PDB entry 8PSL | electron microscopy, 3.70 A resolution | chains A and G of the 3 polymer chains in the assembly

# Chain A
Molecule: Fatty acid synthase subunit alpha
From: Saccharomyces cerevisiae
Notes: EC 2.3.1.86, 1.1.1.100, 2.3.1.41
UniProt: P19097 (FAS2_YEAST); residue numbers follow UniProt; this construct covers 1-1887
Sequence (1887 residues; numbered 1 to 1887; the number before each row is that of its first residue):
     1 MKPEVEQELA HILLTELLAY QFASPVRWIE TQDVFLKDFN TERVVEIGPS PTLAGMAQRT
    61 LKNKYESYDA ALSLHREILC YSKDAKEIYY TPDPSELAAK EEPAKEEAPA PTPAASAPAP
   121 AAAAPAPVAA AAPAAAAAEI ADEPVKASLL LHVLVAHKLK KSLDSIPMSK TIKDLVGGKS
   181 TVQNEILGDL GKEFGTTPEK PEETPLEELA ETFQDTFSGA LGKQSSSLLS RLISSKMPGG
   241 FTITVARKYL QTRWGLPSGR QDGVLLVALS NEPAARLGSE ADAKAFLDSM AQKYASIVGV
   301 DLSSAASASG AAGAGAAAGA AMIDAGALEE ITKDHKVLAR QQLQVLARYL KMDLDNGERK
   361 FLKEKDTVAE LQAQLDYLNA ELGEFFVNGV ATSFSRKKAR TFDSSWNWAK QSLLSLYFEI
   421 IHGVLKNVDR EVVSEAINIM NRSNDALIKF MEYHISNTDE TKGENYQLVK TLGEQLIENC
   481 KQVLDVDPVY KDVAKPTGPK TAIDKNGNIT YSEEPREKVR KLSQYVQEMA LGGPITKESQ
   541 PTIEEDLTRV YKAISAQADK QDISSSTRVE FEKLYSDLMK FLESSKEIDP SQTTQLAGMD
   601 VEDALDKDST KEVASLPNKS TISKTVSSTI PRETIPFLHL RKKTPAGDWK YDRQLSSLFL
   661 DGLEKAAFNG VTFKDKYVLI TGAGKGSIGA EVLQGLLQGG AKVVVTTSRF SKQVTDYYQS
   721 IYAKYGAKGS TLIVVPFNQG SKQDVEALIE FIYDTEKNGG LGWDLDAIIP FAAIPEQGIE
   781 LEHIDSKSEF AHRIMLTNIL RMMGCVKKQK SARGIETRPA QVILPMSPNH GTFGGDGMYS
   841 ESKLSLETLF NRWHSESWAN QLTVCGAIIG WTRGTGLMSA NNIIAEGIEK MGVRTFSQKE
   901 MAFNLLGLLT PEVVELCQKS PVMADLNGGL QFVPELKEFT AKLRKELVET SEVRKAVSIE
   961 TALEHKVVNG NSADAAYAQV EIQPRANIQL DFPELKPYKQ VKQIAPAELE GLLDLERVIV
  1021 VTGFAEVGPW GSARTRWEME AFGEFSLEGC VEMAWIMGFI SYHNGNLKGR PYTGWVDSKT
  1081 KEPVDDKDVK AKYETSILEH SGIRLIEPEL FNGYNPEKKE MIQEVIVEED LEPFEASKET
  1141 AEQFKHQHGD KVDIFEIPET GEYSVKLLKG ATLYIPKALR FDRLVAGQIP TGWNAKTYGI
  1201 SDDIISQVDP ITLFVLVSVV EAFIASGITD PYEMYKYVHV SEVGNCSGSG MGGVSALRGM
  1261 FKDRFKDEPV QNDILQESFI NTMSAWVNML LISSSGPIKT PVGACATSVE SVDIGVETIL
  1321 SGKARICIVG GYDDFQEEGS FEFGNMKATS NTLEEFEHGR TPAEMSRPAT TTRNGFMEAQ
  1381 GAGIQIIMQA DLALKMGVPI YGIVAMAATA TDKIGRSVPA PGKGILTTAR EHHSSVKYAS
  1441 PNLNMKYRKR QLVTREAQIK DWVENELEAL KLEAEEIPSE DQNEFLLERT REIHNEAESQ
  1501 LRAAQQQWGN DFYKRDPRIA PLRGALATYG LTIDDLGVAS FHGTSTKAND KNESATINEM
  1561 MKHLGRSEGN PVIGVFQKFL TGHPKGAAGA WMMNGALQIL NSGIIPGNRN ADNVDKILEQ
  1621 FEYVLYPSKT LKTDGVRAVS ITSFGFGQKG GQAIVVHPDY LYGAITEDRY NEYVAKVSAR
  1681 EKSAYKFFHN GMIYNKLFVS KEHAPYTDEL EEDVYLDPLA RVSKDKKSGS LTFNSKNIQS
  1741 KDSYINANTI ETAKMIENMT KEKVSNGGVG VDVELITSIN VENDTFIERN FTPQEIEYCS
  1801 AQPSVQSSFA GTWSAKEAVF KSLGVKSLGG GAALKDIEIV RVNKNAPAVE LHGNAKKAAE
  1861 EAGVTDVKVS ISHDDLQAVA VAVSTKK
Disordered / not traced: 95-327, 540-601, 875-879, 1826-1832, 1887
Disulfide bonds: C1246-C1327

# Chain G
Molecule: Fatty acid synthase subunit beta
From: Saccharomyces cerevisiae
Notes: EC 2.3.1.86, 4.2.1.59, 1.3.1.9, 2.3.1.38, 2.3.1.39, 3.1.2.14
UniProt: P07149 (FAS1_YEAST); residues 1-2051 here = UniProt positions 1-2051
Sequence (2051 residues; row label = number of the first residue in the row):
     1 MDAYSTRPLT LSHGSLEHVL LVPTASFFIA SQLQEQFNKI LPEPTEGFAA DDEPTTPAEL
    61 VGKFLGYVSS LVEPSKVGQF DQVLNLCLTE FENCYLEGND IHALAAKLLQ ENDTTLVKTK
   121 ELIKNYITAR IMAKRPFDKK SNSALFRAVG EGNAQLVAIF GGQGNTDDYF EELRDLYQTY
   181 HVLVGDLIKF SAETLSELIR TTLDAEKVFT QGLNILEWLE NPSNTPDKDY LLSIPISCPL
   241 IGVIQLAHYV VTAKLLGFTP GELRSYLKGA TGHSQGLVTA VAIAETDSWE SFFVSVRKAI
   301 TVLFFIGVRC YEAYPNTSLP PSILEDSLEN NEGVPSPMLS ISNLTQEQVQ DYVNKTNSHL
   361 PAGKQVEISL VNGAKNLVVS GPPQSLYGLN LTLRKAKAPS GLDQSRIPFS ERKLKFSNRF
   421 LPVASPFHSH LLVPASDLIN KDLVKNNVSF NAKDIQIPVY DTFDGSDLRV LSGSISERIV
   481 DCIIRLPVKW ETTTQFKATH ILDFGPGGAS GLGVLTHRNK DGTGVRVIVA GTLDINPDDD
   541 YGFKQEIFDV TSNGLKKNPN WLEEYHPKLI KNKSGKIFVE TKFSKLIGRP PLLVPGMTPC
   601 TVSPDFVAAT TNAGYTIELA GGGYFSAAGM TAAIDSVVSQ IEKGSTFGIN LIYVNPFMLQ
   661 WGIPLIKELR SKGYPIQFLT IGAGVPSLEV ASEYIETLGL KYLGLKPGSI DAISQVINIA
   721 KAHPNFPIAL QWTGGRGGGH HSFEDAHTPM LQMYSKIRRH PNIMLIFGSG FGSADDTYPY
   781 LTGEWSTKFD YPPMPFDGFL FGSRVMIAKE VKTSPDAKKC IAACTGVPDD KWEQTYKKPT
   841 GGIVTVRSEM GEPIHKIATR GVMLWKEFDE TIFNLPKNKL VPTLEAKRDY IISRLNADFQ
   901 KPWFATVNGQ ARDLATMTYE EVAKRLVELM FIRSTNSWFD VTWRTFTGDF LRRVEERFTK
   961 SKTLSLIQSY SLLDKPDEAI EKVFNAYPAA REQFLNAQDI DHFLSMCQNP MQKPVPFVPV
  1021 LDRRFEIFFK KDSLWQSEHL EAVVDQDVQR TCILHGPVAA QFTKVIDEPI KSIMDGIHDG
  1081 HIKKLLHQYY GDDESKIPAV EYFGGESPVD VQSQVDSSSV SEDSAVFKAT SSTDEESWFK
  1141 ALAGSEINWR HASFLCSFIT QDKMFVSNPI RKVFKPSQGM VVEISNGNTS SKTVVTLSEP
  1201 VQGELKPTVI LKLLKENIIQ MEMIENRTMD GKPVSLPLLY NFNPDNGFAP ISEVMEDRNQ
  1261 RIKEMYWKLW IDEPFNLDFD PRDVIKGKDF EITAKEVYDF THAVGNNCED FVSRPDRTML
  1321 APMDFAIVVG WRAIIKAIFP NTVDGDLLKL VHLSNGYKMI PGAKPLQVGD VVSTTAVIES
  1381 VVNQPTGKIV DVVGTLSRNG KPVMEVTSSF FYRGNYTDFE NTFQKTVEPV YQMHIKTSKD
  1441 IAVLRSKEWF QLDDEDFDLL NKTLTFETET EVTFKNANIF SSVKCFGPIK VELPTKETVE
  1501 IGIVDYEAGA SHGNPVVDFL KRNGSTLEQK VNLENPIPIA VLDSYTPSTN EPYARVSGDL
  1561 NPIHVSRHFA SYANLPGTIT HGMFSSASVR ALIENWAADS VSSRVRGYTC QFVDMVLPNT
  1621 ALKTSIQHVG MINGRKLIKF ETRNEDDVVV LTGEAEIEQP VTTFVFTGQG SQEQGMGMDL
  1681 YKTSKAAQDV WNRADNHFKD TYGFSILDIV INNPVNLTIH FGGEKGKRIR ENYSAMIFET
  1741 IVDGKLKTEK IFKEINEHST SYTFRSEKGL LSATQFTQPA LTLMEKAAFE DLKSKGLIPA
  1801 DATFAGHSLG EYAALASLAD VMSIESLVEV VFYRGMTMQV AVPRDELGRS NYGMIAINPG
  1861 RVAASFSQEA LQYVVERVGK RTGWLVEIVN YNVENQQYVA AGDLRALDTV TNVLNFIKLQ
  1921 KIDIIELQKS LSLEEVEGHL FEIIDEASKK SAVKPRPLKL ERGFACIPLV GISVPFHSTY
  1981 LMNGVKPFKS FLKKNIIKEN VKVARLAGKY IPNLTAKPFQ VTKEYFQDVY DLTGSEPIKE
  2041 IIDNWEKYEQ S
Disordered / not traced: 1-4, 1110-1120, 2051
Small-molecule neighbours: FMN (flavin mononucleotide): P595, G596, M597, T598, C600, N650, I652, G682, A683, K706, T733, R736, G737, G738, G739, S769, G770, F771, L800, G802, S803, M806, L1054, H1055, G1056, A1059

# Interface between chain A and chain G
Contacting residue pairs - 230 pairs, chain A then chain G:
  M1(A) - V2021(G)
  M1(A) - W2045(G)  hydrophobic
  M1(A) - E2049(G)
  K2(A) - Q2050(G)
  E4(A) - T1495(G)
  E4(A) - K1998(G)  hydrogen bond (backbone-side chain)
  V5(A) - Y2048(G)
  E6(A) - V2003(G)
  E6(A) - V2021(G)
  Q7(A) - P1494(G)  hydrogen bond (side chain-backbone)
  Q7(A) - T1495(G)
  Q7(A) - K1998(G)  hydrogen bond (side chain-backbone)
  Q7(A) - E1999(G)
  Q7(A) - V2001(G)  hydrogen bond (side chain-backbone)
  E8(A) - K1998(G)
  L9(A) - F2026(G)
  L9(A) - I2041(G)  hydrophobic
  A10(A) - V2003(G)  hydrophobic
  A10(A) - F2019(G)
  A10(A) - V2021(G)  hydrophobic
  H11(A) - I1996(G)  hydrogen bond (side chain-backbone)
  H11(A) - K1998(G)
  H11(A) - V2001(G)
  L13(A) - F2019(G)  hydrophobic
  L13(A) - Q2020(G)
  L13(A) - Y2025(G)  hydrophobic
  L13(A) - F2026(G)  hydrophobic
  L13(A) - V2029(G)  hydrophobic
  L14(A) - I1996(G)  hydrophobic
  L14(A) - V2001(G)  hydrophobic
  T15(A) - L1992(G)
  T15(A) - K1993(G)
  E16(A) - K1989(G)  salt bridge
  E16(A) - S2035(G)
  L17(A) - P2012(G)  hydrophobic
  L17(A) - L2014(G)
  L17(A) - T2015(G)
  L17(A) - Y2025(G)
  L18(A) - E1811(G)
  L18(A) - Y1812(G)  hydrogen bond (backbone-side chain)
  L18(A) - L1815(G)  hydrophobic
  L18(A) - F1988(G)
  L18(A) - L1992(G)  hydrophobic
  L18(A) - Y2010(G)
  A19(A) - V1985(G)
  A19(A) - F1988(G)
  A19(A) - L1992(G)
  Y20(A) - V1985(G)  hydrophobic
  Y20(A) - L2014(G)  hydrophobic
  Y20(A) - T2033(G)
  Q21(A) - S1808(G)
  Q21(A) - E1811(G)
  Q21(A) - R1834(G)
  Q21(A) - H1977(G)  hydrogen bond (backbone-side chain)
  Q21(A) - N2013(G)
  F22(A) - R1834(G)
  F22(A) - F1976(G)
  F22(A) - H1977(G)  hydrogen bond (backbone-backbone)
  F22(A) - S1978(G)
  F22(A) - L1981(G)  hydrophobic
  F22(A) - G1984(G)
  F22(A) - F1988(G)  hydrophobic
  A23(A) - S1978(G)
  A23(A) - M1982(G)
  A23(A) - V1985(G)  hydrophobic
  S24(A) - H1977(G)  hydrogen bond (backbone-side chain)
  S24(A) - L2014(G)
  P25(A) - I1888(G)
  P25(A) - V1889(G)
  P25(A) - Y1891(G)  hydrophobic
  P25(A) - H1977(G)
  P25(A) - N2013(G)
  V26(A) - H1807(G)
  V26(A) - V1889(G)  hydrogen bond (backbone-backbone)
  V26(A) - N1890(G)
  V26(A) - Y1891(G)  hydrogen bond (backbone-backbone)
  V26(A) - H1977(G)
  V26(A) - N2013(G)
  R27(A) - Y1891(G)  hydrogen bond
  R27(A) - N2013(G)  hydrogen bond (backbone-backbone)
  R27(A) - A2016(G)
  W28(A) - V1665(G)  hydrophobic
  W28(A) - A1805(G)
  W28(A) - G1806(G)
  W28(A) - Y1891(G)  hydrogen bond (backbone-backbone)
  W28(A) - N1892(G)
  W28(A) - N2013(G)
  I29(A) - Y1891(G)  hydrogen bond (backbone-backbone)
  I29(A) - N1892(G)
  I29(A) - V1893(G)
  I29(A) - E1894(G)
  I29(A) - Y1898(G)
  E30(A) - A2016(G)
  T31(A) - I2011(G)
  T31(A) - A2016(G)
  Q32(A) - N1892(G)
  D33(A) - E1894(G)
  V34(A) - A2016(G)
  V34(A) - P2018(G)  hydrophobic
  F35(A) - T1663(G)
  F39(A) - T1803(G)
  F39(A) - G2008(G)
  F39(A) - I2011(G)  hydrophobic
  F39(A) - P2018(G)  hydrophobic
  T41(A) - V1661(G)
  T41(A) - T1662(G)
  T41(A) - T1663(G)
  E42(A) - R1604(G)  salt bridge
  E42(A) - P1660(G)
  E42(A) - V1661(G)  hydrogen bond (side chain-backbone)
  R43(A) - Q1659(G)
  R43(A) - P1660(G)  hydrogen bond (side chain-backbone)
  R43(A) - V1661(G)  hydrogen bond (backbone-backbone)
  R43(A) - T1662(G)  hydrogen bond
  R43(A) - T1663(G)  hydrogen bond (backbone-backbone)
  V44(A) - T1663(G)
  V45(A) - T1662(G)
  V45(A) - T1663(G)  hydrogen bond (backbone-backbone)
  V45(A) - F1664(G)
  V45(A) - V1665(G)  hydrogen bond (backbone-backbone)
  E46(A) - V1665(G)
  E46(A) - T1667(G)  hydrogen bond
  I47(A) - V1665(G)  hydrogen bond (backbone-backbone)
  I47(A) - F1666(G)
  I47(A) - T1667(G)  hydrogen bond (backbone-side chain)
  I47(A) - E1785(G)
  I47(A) - A1788(G)  hydrophobic
  I47(A) - L1792(G)  hydrophobic
  G48(A) - T1667(G)
  G48(A) - M1784(G)
  P49(A) - S1671(G)
  P49(A) - L1781(G)
  P49(A) - M1784(G)
  T52(A) - T1667(G)
  L53(A) - V1665(G)  hydrophobic
  L53(A) - T1667(G)
  M56(A) - H1807(G)
  M56(A) - N1892(G)
  M56(A) - V1893(G)
  R59(A) - V1893(G)
  R59(A) - Q1896(G)
  T60(A) - V1893(G)
  N63(A) - Q1896(G)
  Y81(A) - L1680(G)
  Y81(A) - A1788(G)
  Y81(A) - D1791(G)
  I88(A) - L1792(G)  hydrophobic
  Y89(A) - A1788(G)
  Y89(A) - D1791(G)  hydrogen bond
  Y89(A) - L1792(G)
  Y89(A) - K1795(G)
  Y89(A) - L1797(G)  hydrophobic
  Y90(A) - L1533(G)
  Y90(A) - I1537(G)
  Y90(A) - Q1659(G)  hydrogen bond
  Y90(A) - L1797(G)  hydrophobic
  P92(A) - I1537(G)
  E952(A) - K1439(G)  salt bridge
  A956(A) - V1443(G)
  V957(A) - V1443(G)  hydrophobic
  V957(A) - S1446(G)
  E960(A) - V1443(G)
  E960(A) - S1446(G)
  E960(A) - K1447(G)  salt bridge
  E960(A) - F1519(G)
  L963(A) - D1518(G)
  L963(A) - R1522(G)
  E964(A) - K1447(G)
  E964(A) - W1449(G)
  E964(A) - P1515(G)
  V967(A) - H1512(G)
  V967(A) - G1513(G)
  V967(A) - D1518(G)
  V968(A) - Y1506(G)
  V968(A) - S1511(G)
  V968(A) - H1512(G)  hydrogen bond (backbone-backbone)
  V968(A) - P1515(G)  hydrophobic
  N969(A) - H1512(G)
  G970(A) - H1512(G)
  Q979(A) - L964(G)
  Q979(A) - Q968(G)
  V980(A) - R952(G)
  V980(A) - L964(G)
  V980(A) - S965(G)  hydrogen bond (backbone-backbone)
  V980(A) - Q968(G)  hydrogen bond (backbone-side chain)
  E981(A) - K962(G)  salt bridge
  E981(A) - T963(G)
  E981(A) - L964(G)
  I982(A) - R952(G)
  I982(A) - E955(G)
  I982(A) - E956(G)
  I982(A) - T959(G)
  I982(A) - S961(G)
  I982(A) - K962(G)
  I982(A) - T963(G)  hydrogen bond (backbone-backbone)
  I982(A) - S965(G)
  Q983(A) - E956(G)
  Q983(A) - K962(G)
  P984(A) - E956(G)
  P984(A) - T959(G)
  P984(A) - K960(G)
  P984(A) - K962(G)
  R985(A) - R953(G)
  R985(A) - E956(G)  salt bridge
  R985(A) - R957(G)
  A986(A) - R957(G)  hydrogen bond (backbone-side chain)
  N987(A) - R957(G)
  N987(A) - F958(G)
  N987(A) - Q993(G)
  Q989(A) - Q993(G)
  Y1062(A) - Q998(G)
  Y1062(A) - D1001(G)  hydrogen bond
  N1064(A) - D1001(G)  hydrogen bond
  T1073(A) - Q998(G)
  T1073(A) - D1001(G)
  T1073(A) - H1002(G)
  G1074(A) - Q998(G)
  W1075(A) - Q998(G)
  S1678(A) - E992(G)  hydrogen bond
  K1682(A) - E992(G)
  K1682(A) - F994(G)
  Y1685(A) - Q993(G)  hydrogen bond
  Y1685(A) - N996(G)  hydrogen bond
  K1686(A) - A915(G)
  H1689(A) - N996(G)  hydrogen bond
  H1689(A) - A997(G)
  N1690(A) - A997(G)
  I1693(A) - A997(G)  hydrophobic
  Y1694(A) - D1001(G)  hydrogen bond
  K1727(A) - A886(G)
Also at the interface, not in a pair above, chain A (98 interface residues in all): P3, I12, S50, L72, S73, T91, V953, S972, D1086, S1683
Also at the interface, not in a pair above, chain G (141 interface residues in all): T916, L995, S1005, E1309, R1317, A1442, E1497, A1510, N1514, E1534, N1535, M1631, K1636, M1676, P1799, V1821, M1822, Q1897, T1979, I1997, L2006, L2032, P2037, I2038

# Summary
98 residues of chain A and 141 residues of chain G are in contact; the contacts include 39 hydrogen bonds and
6 salt bridges. Among the polar pairs are E16(A)-K1989(G), E42(A)-R1604(G) and E952(A)-K1439(G). Chain G binds
flavin mononucleotide.
Chain A is Fatty acid synthase subunit alpha and chain G is Fatty acid synthase subunit beta, both from
Saccharomyces cerevisiae; the structure, Asymmetric unit of the yeast fatty acid synthase in the semi
non-rotated state with ACP at ..., was determined by electron microscopy, deposited together with 8PRV, 8PRW,
8PS1, 8PS2, 8PS8, 8PS9 and 7 further entries.
